4U6Y - chains A and P of the 3 polymer chains in the assembly; structure by X-ray diffraction, 1.47 A resolution.

Chain A:
Protein: HLA class I histocompatibility antigen, A-2 alpha chain
Organism: Homo sapiens
UniProtKB: P01892 (1A02_HUMAN); residues 1-276 here correspond to UniProt positions 25-300 (UniProt number = residue number + 24)
Amino-acid sequence (276 residues; row label = number of the first residue in the row):
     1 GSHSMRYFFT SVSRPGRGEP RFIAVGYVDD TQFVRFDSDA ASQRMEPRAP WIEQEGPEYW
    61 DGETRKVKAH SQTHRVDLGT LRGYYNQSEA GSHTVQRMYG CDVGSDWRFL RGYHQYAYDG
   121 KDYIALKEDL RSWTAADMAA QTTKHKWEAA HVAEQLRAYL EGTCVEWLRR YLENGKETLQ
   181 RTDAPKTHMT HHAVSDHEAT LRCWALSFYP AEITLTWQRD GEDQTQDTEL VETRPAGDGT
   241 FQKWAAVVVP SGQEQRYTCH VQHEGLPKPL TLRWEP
Disordered / not traced: 275-276
Cystine bridges: Cys-101/Cys-164, Cys-203/Cys-259
What the authors report for this chain:
  - conformationally variable residues (side-chain flip): Arg-97, Tyr-116

Chain P:
Protein: FLNKD peptide, FLNKDLEVDGHFVTM
Amino-acid sequence (15 residues; row label = number of the first residue in the row):
     1 FLNKDLEVDG HFVTM

How chain A and chain P interact:
Pairs across the interface - 46 pairs, chain A then chain P:
  Met-5(A) with Phe-1(P)
  Tyr-7(A) with Phe-1(P), hydrogen bond (side chain-backbone); Leu-2(P), hydrophobic
  Phe-9(A) with Leu-2(P), hydrophobic
  Met-45(A) with Leu-2(P), hydrophobic
  Glu-63(A) with Phe-1(P); Leu-2(P), hydrogen bond (side chain-backbone)
  Arg-65(A) with Lys-4(P)
  Lys-66(A) with Phe-1(P); Leu-2(P), hydrogen bond (side chain-backbone); Asn-3(P); Lys-4(P)
  Val-67(A) with Leu-2(P)
  Ala-69(A) with Asp-5(P)
  His-70(A) with Leu-2(P); Asn-3(P), hydrogen bond (side chain-backbone)
  Val-76(A) with Thr-14(P)
  Asp-77(A) with Thr-14(P); Met-15(P), hydrogen bond (side chain-backbone)
  Thr-80(A) with Met-15(P)
  Leu-81(A) with Met-15(P), hydrophobic
  Tyr-84(A) with Met-15(P), hydrogen bond (side chain-backbone)
  Tyr-99(A) with Leu-2(P); Asn-3(P), hydrogen bond (side chain-backbone)
  Tyr-116(A) with Met-15(P), hydrophobic
  Tyr-123(A) with Met-15(P), hydrophobic
  Thr-143(A) with Met-15(P), hydrogen bond (side chain-backbone)
  Lys-146(A) with Thr-14(P), hydrogen bond (side chain-backbone); Met-15(P), hydrogen bond (side chain-backbone)
  Trp-147(A) with Val-13(P); Thr-14(P), hydrogen bond (side chain-backbone); Met-15(P), hydrophobic
  Ala-150(A) with Val-8(P)
  Val-152(A) with Leu-6(P), hydrophobic; Val-8(P), hydrophobic
  Gln-155(A) with Asp-5(P); Leu-6(P); Glu-7(P), hydrogen bond (side chain-backbone)
  Leu-156(A) with Asn-3(P); Leu-6(P), hydrophobic
  Tyr-159(A) with Phe-1(P), hydrogen bond (side chain-backbone); Leu-2(P); Asn-3(P)
  Thr-163(A) with Phe-1(P)
  Trp-167(A) with Phe-1(P)
  Tyr-171(A) with Phe-1(P), hydrogen bond (side chain-backbone)
Interface residues without a listed pair, chain A (31 interface residues in all): Tyr-59, Thr-73

Summary:
The interface between chain A and chain P involves 31 residues on one side and 11 on the other, with 14
hydrogen bonds. Polar pairs include Tyr-7(A)/Phe-1(P), Glu-63(A)/Leu-2(P) and Lys-66(A)/Leu-2(P). The paper
reports conformational variability at Arg-97(A) and Tyr-116(A).
Here chain A is HLA class I histocompatibility antigen, A-2 alpha chain (Homo sapiens) and chain P is FLNKD
peptide, FLNKDLEVDGHFVTM. Entry 4U6Y (Crystal Structure of HLA-A*0201 in complex with FLNDK, a 15 mer
self-peptide) was determined by X-ray diffraction together with 4U6X from the same study.
